PDB entry 7LJ4 | X-ray diffraction, 2.78 A resolution | chains A and E of the 6 polymer chains in the assembly

Chain A:
Protein: Isoform 2 of Potassium channel subfamily K member 4
Source organism: Homo sapiens
UniProt: Q9NYG8-2 (KCNK4-2_HUMAN); residues 1-290 here = UniProt positions 1-290
Amino-acid sequence (299 residues; each row starts with the number of its first residue):
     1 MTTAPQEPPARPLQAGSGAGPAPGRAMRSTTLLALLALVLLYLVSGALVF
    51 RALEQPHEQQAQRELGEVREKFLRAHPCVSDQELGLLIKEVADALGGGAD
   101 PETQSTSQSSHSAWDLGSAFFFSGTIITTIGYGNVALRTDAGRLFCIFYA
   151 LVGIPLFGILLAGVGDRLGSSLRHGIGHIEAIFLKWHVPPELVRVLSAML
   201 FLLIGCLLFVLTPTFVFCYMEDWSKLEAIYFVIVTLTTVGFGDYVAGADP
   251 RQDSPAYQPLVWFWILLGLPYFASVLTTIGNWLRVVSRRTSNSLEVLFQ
Not modelled in the structure: 1-27, 104-109, 287-299
Sequence notes: engineered mutation Gln104 (Asn in Q9NYG8-2), Gln108 (Asn in Q9NYG8-2), Pro270 (Ala in Q9NYG8-2); expression tag (291-299)
Ion coordination: Ca2+ site 1: Gly98 (shared with 1 residue of chain B); Ca2+ site 2: Ser112, Asp115, Ser118, Asp249; K+ site 1: Thr129, Ile130, Thr238, Val239 (shared with 4 residues of chain B); K+ site 2: Thr129, Thr238 (shared with 2 residues of chain B); K+ site 3: Ile130, Gly131, Val239, Gly240 (shared with 4 residues of chain B); K+ site 4: Gly131, Tyr132, Gly240, Phe241 (shared with 4 residues of chain B)

Chain E:
Protein: Anti-traak antibody 13E9 fab fragment heavy chain
Source organism: Mus musculus
Notes: antibody fragment or engineered binder
Amino-acid sequence (217 residues; row label = number of the first residue in the row):
     1 EVQLQQSGPELVKPGASMKTSCKVSGYSFTGYIMNWVKQRHGKNLEWIGL
    51 INPNTGYTTYNQKFKGKATLTVDKSSSTAYMELLSLTSEDSAIYYCTRGN
   101 YVFDYWGQGTTLTVSSAKTTPPSVYPLAPGSAAQTNSMVTLGCLVKGYFP
   151 EPVTVTWNSGSLSSGVHTFPAVLQSDLYTLSSSVTVPSSSWPSETVTCNV
   201 AHPASSTKVDKKIVPRD
Not modelled in the structure: 130-135
Disulfides: Cys22-Cys96, Cys143-Cys198

Interface between chain A and chain E:
Residue-residue contacts - 18 pairs, chain A then chain E:
  Leu73(A) - Asn100(E)  hydrogen bond (backbone-side chain)
  Arg74(A) - Tyr101(E)
  His76(A) - Asn100(E)  hydrogen bond (backbone-side chain)
  Pro77(A) - Gly31(E)
  Pro77(A) - Tyr32(E)  hydrophobic
  Pro77(A) - Ile33(E)
  Pro77(A) - Asn100(E)  hydrogen bond (backbone-side chain)
  Cys78(A) - Gly31(E)  hydrogen bond (backbone-backbone)
  Cys78(A) - Asn52(E)  hydrogen bond (backbone-side chain)
  Val79(A) - Asn100(E)  hydrogen bond (backbone-side chain)
  Ser80(A) - Ile33(E)
  Ser80(A) - Leu50(E)
  Ser80(A) - Tyr57(E)
  Gln82(A) - Tyr57(E)
  Gln82(A) - Thr59(E)
  Glu83(A) - Asn52(E)  hydrogen bond
  Glu83(A) - Thr55(E)  hydrogen bond
  Glu83(A) - Tyr57(E)
Also at the interface, not in a pair above, chain A (10 interface residues in all): Leu86

Overview:
Chain A and chain E each contribute 10 residues to their interface, with 8 hydrogen bonds. Polar contacts
include Leu73(A)-Asn100(E), His76(A)-Asn100(E) and Pro77(A)-Asn100(E). Ser112(A), Asp115(A), Ser118(A) and
Asp249(A) form the Ca2+ site 2. Thr129(A), Ile130(A), Thr238(A) and Val239(A) form the K+ site 1.
Chain A is Isoform 2 of Potassium channel subfamily K member 4 (Homo sapiens) and chain E is Anti-traak
antibody 13E9 fab fragment heavy chain (Mus musculus); the structure, Human TRAAK K+ channel FHEIG mutant
A270P in a K+ bound conductive conformation, was determined by X-ray diffraction (same publication as 7LJ5 and
7LJB).
